Entry 1HK0 (X-ray diffraction, 1.25 A resolution); this record covers chain X.

# Chain X
Name: Gamma-crystallin D
Organism: Homo sapiens
UniProt: P07320 (CRGD_HUMAN); the author numbering skips numbers that UniProt does not, so the offset changes along the chain: 1-85 = UniProt 2-86; 87-174 = UniProt 87-174
Amino-acid sequence (173 residues; row label = number of the first residue in the row; note: 1 number in that range is skipped by the numbering (no residue carries it; nothing is unmodelled there)):
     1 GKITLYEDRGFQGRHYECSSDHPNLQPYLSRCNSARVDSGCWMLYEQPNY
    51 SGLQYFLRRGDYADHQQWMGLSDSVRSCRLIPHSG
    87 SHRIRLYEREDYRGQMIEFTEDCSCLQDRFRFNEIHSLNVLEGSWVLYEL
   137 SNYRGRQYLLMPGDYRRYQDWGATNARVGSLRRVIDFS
UniProt features mapped onto this chain:
  - region: His83 to Gly85, Ser87 (Connecting peptide)
From the paper describing this entry:
  - contacts within the chain: Arg58-Asp156, Arg58-Arg59 (hydrogen bond), Arg58-Asp97 (water-mediated contact), Tyr98-Phe173 (hydrophobic contact), Arg152-Phe173, Tyr62-Arg153, Asp97-Arg168 (water-mediated contact)
  - interface residues: Arg14, Met102, Asp150, Arg163
  - conformationally variable residues (order/disorder transition): Arg76

# Overview
From the paper: interface residues Arg14, Met102 and Asp150 among others; conformational variability at Arg76.
Chain X is Gamma-crystallin D (Homo sapiens); the structure, Human GammaD Crystallin Structure at 1.25 A
Resolution, was determined by X-ray diffraction, deposited together with 1H4A.
